8A1Y - chains A and F of the 6 polymer chains in the assembly; structure by electron microscopy, 3.30 A resolution.

[Chain A]
Protein: Na(+)-translocating NADH-quinone reductase subunit A
From: Vibrio cholerae
Notes: EC 7.2.1.1
UniProt: A0A655PZA5 (A0A655PZA5_VIBCL); residues 1-446 here correspond to UniProt positions 17-462 (UniProt number = residue number + 16)
Chain sequence (468 residues; numbered -21 to 446; the number before each row is that of its first residue; numbers below 1 keep their minus sign (Met-21 is residue -21)):
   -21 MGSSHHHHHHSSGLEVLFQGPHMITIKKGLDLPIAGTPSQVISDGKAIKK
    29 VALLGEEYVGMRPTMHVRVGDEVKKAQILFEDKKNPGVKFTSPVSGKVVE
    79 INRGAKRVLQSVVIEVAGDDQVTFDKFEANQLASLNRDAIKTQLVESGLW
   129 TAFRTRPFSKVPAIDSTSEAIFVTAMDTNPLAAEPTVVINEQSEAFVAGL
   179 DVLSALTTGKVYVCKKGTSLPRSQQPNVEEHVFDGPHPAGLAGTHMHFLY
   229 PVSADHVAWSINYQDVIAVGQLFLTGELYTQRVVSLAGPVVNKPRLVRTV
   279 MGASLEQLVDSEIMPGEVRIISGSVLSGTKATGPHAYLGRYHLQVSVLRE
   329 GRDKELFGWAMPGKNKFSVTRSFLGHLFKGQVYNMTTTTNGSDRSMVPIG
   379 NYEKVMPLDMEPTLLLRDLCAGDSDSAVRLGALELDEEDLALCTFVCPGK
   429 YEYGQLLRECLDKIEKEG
Disordered / not traced: -21 to -2
Construct notes: initiating methionine (-21); expression tag (-20 to 0)

[Chain F]
Protein: Na(+)-translocating NADH-quinone reductase subunit F
From: Vibrio cholerae
Notes: EC 7.2.1.1
UniProt: A0A085ST13 (A0A085ST13_VIBCL); numbering as in UniProt (aligned over 1-408)
Chain sequence (408 residues; each row starts with the number of its first residue):
     1 MSTIIFGVVMFTLIILALVLVILFAKSKLVPTGDITISINGDPEKAIVTQ
    51 PGGKLLTALAGAGVFVSSACGGGGSCGQCRVKIKSGGGDILPTELDHISK
   101 GEAREGERLACQVAVKADMDLELPEEIFGVKKWECTVISNDNKATFIKEL
   151 KLAIPDGESVPFRAGGYIQIEAPAHHVKYADFDVPEKYRGDWDKFNLFRY
   201 ESKVDEPIIRAYSMANYPEEFGIIMLNVRIATPPPNNPNVPPGQMSSYIW
   251 SLKAGDKCTISGPFGEFFAKDTDAEMVFIGGGAGMAPMRSHIFDQLKRLK
   301 SKRKMSYWYGARSKREMFYVEDFDGLAAENDNFVWHCALSDPQPEDNWTG
   351 YTGFIHNVLYENYLKDHEAPEDCEYYMCGPPMMNAAVINMLKNLGVEEEN
   401 ILLDDFGG
Metal / ion sites: 2Fe-2S cluster Fe: Cys70, Cys76, Cys79, Cys111
Small-molecule neighbours:
  - FAD (flavin-adenine dinucleotide): Tyr167, Arg210, Ala211, Tyr212, Ser213, Asn227, Val228, Arg229, Ala231, Thr232, Pro233, Pro234, Asn237, Val240, Pro241, Pro242, Gly243, Gln244, Met245, Ser246, Ala283, Asp405, Phe406
  - 2Fe-2S cluster (FES): Ser67, Ser68, Cys70, Gly71, Gly72, Gly74, Ser75, Cys76, Gly77, Gln78, Cys79, Leu109, Cys111
From the paper describing this entry:
  - mutagenesis - C70A: abolished binding to 2Fe-2S cluster

[Interface between chain A and chain F]
Contacting residue pairs (10):
  Arg40(A) with Glu399(F)
  Lys61(A) with Asp372(F), salt bridge
  Lys62(A) with Glu399(F), salt bridge
  Lys84(A) with Lys392(F), hydrogen bond (side chain-backbone); Glu397(F)
  Arg85(A) with Glu371(F), salt bridge; Leu394(F); Gly395(F)
  Glu445(A) with Ser99(F)
  Gly446(A) with Gly101(F)
Interface residues without a listed pair, chain A (8 interface residues in all): Arg46
Interface residues without a listed pair, chain F (12 interface residues in all): Arg104, Glu368, Asn393

[In short]
8 residues of chain A face 12 of chain F across their interface; the contacts include 1 hydrogen bond and 3
salt bridges. Among the polar pairs are Lys61(A)-Asp372(F), Lys62(A)-Glu399(F) and Arg85(A)-Glu371(F). Chain F
binds flavin-adenine dinucleotide and 2Fe-2S cluster. From the paper: C70A of chain F abolishes binding to
2Fe-2S cluster.
Chain A is Na(+)-translocating NADH-quinone reductase subunit A and chain F is Na(+)-translocating
NADH-quinone reductase subunit F, both from Vibrio cholerae; the structure, Sodium pumping NADH-quinone
oxidoreductase with inhibitor HQNO, was determined by electron microscopy, deposited together with 8A1T, 8A1U,
8A1V, 8A1W, 8A1X, 8ACW and 8ACY.
